PDB entry 5JII | X-ray diffraction, 1.79 A resolution | chains A and B

Chain A (and B):
Name: Ig gamma-1 chain C region
Organism: Homo sapiens
Notes: fragment: Hinge-CH2-CH3; chain B of this document is another copy of the same molecule, construct and numbering; everything in this record applies to it too
UniProtKB: P01857 (IGHG1_HUMAN); residues 225-446 here correspond to UniProt positions 108-329 (UniProt number = residue number - 117)
Sequence (222 residues; row label = number of the first residue in the row):
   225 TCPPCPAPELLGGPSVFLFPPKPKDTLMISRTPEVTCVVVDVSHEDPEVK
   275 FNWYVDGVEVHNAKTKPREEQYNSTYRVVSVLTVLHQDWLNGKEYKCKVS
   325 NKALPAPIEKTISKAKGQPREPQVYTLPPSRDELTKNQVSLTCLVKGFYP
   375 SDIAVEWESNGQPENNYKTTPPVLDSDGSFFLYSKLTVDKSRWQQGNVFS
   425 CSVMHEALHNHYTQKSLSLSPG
Not modelled in the structure: 225-236, 444-446 (chain B: 225-236, 445-446)
Disulfides: Cys261-Cys321, Cys367-Cys425
Glycans and other covalent adducts: glycan linked to Asn297
UniProt features mapped onto this chain:
  - glycosylation: Asn297 (N-linked (GlcNAc...) (complex) asparagine)

Chain A / chain B interface:
Residue-residue contacts - 49 pairs, chain A then chain B:
  Gln347(A) - Lys360(B)
  Tyr349(A) - Ser354(B)
  Tyr349(A) - Asp356(B)
  Tyr349(A) - Glu357(B)
  Tyr349(A) - Lys360(B)
  Thr350(A) - Ser354(B)
  Leu351(A) - Leu351(B)  hydrophobic
  Leu351(A) - Pro352(B)
  Leu351(A) - Ser354(B)
  Leu351(A) - Thr366(B)
  Pro352(A) - Leu351(B)
  Ser354(A) - Tyr349(B)
  Ser354(A) - Thr350(B)
  Ser354(A) - Leu351(B)
  Asp356(A) - Tyr349(B)
  Asp356(A) - Lys439(B)
  Glu357(A) - Tyr349(B)
  Glu357(A) - Lys370(B)
  Lys360(A) - Tyr349(B)
  Ser364(A) - Leu368(B)
  Ser364(A) - Lys370(B)
  Thr366(A) - Leu351(B)
  Thr366(A) - Tyr407(B)  hydrogen bond
  Leu368(A) - Ser364(B)
  Lys370(A) - Glu357(B)
  Lys370(A) - Ser364(B)
  Asn390(A) - Ser400(B)  hydrogen bond
  Lys392(A) - Leu398(B)
  Lys392(A) - Asp399(B)
  Lys392(A) - Ser400(B)
  Lys392(A) - Phe405(B)
  Thr394(A) - Thr394(B)
  Thr394(A) - Val397(B)
  Pro395(A) - Val397(B)
  Val397(A) - Thr394(B)
  Val397(A) - Pro395(B)
  Leu398(A) - Lys392(B)
  Asp399(A) - Lys392(B)
  Asp399(A) - Lys409(B)  salt bridge
  Phe405(A) - Lys392(B)
  Phe405(A) - Lys409(B)
  Tyr407(A) - Thr366(B)  hydrogen bond
  Tyr407(A) - Tyr407(B)  hydrophobic
  Tyr407(A) - Lys409(B)
  Lys409(A) - Leu368(B)
  Lys409(A) - Asp399(B)  salt bridge
  Lys409(A) - Phe405(B)
  Lys409(A) - Tyr407(B)
  Lys439(A) - Asp356(B)  salt bridge
Also at the interface, not in a pair above, chain A (28 interface residues in all): Pro353, Thr393, Ser400, Ser408
Also at the interface, not in a pair above, chain B (28 interface residues in all): Gln347, Pro353, Asn390, Thr393, Ser408

Overview:
Chain A and chain B each contribute 28 residues to their interface, with 3 hydrogen bonds and 3 salt bridges.
Polar contacts include Asp399(A)-Lys409(B), Lys439(A)-Asp356(B) and Thr366(A)-Tyr407(B).
Chain A and chain B are both Ig gamma-1 chain C region (Homo sapiens); the structure, Crystal structure of
human IgG1-Fc, was determined by X-ray diffraction (same publication as 5JIH, 5JIK, 5K33 and 5KWG).
